6HZ6 - chains A and M of the 14 polymer chains in the assembly; structure by electron microscopy, 4.30 A resolution (low resolution: residue-level contacts below are approximate; hydrogen-bond / salt-bridge calls are withheld).

== Chain A ==
Molecule: 5-methylcytosine-specific restriction enzyme B
From: Escherichia coli (strain K12)
Notes: EC 3.1.21.-
UniProt: P15005 (MCRB_ECOLI), isoform P15005-2; residues 162-459 here correspond to UniProt positions 1-298 (UniProt number = residue number - 161)
Amino-acid sequence (307 residues; each row starts with the number of its first residue):
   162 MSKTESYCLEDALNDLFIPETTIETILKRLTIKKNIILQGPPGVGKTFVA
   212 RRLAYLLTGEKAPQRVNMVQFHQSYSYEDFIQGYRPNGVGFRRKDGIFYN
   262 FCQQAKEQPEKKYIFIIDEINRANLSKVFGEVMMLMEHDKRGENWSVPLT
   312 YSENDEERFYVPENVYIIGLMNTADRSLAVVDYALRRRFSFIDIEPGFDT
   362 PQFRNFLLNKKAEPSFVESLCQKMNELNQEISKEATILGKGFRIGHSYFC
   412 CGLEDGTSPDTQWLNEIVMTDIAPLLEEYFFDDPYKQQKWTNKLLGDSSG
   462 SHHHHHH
Not modelled in the structure: 162-167, 458-468
Sequence notes: expression tag (460-468)
Bound ions: Mg2+: Thr208 (together with GMP-PNP)
Small-molecule neighbours:
  - GDP (guanosine-5'-diphosphate): Glu298, Asp300, Lys301, Arg348
  - GMP-PNP (GNP; phosphoaminophosphonic acid-guanylate ester): Asp176, Leu177, Phe178, Pro202, Pro203, Gly204, Val205, Gly206, Lys207, Thr208, Phe209, Asp279, Glu280, Asn333, Phe367, His407, Ser408, Cys411, Cys412
Reported in the primary citation:
  - mutagenesis - R348A: decreased catalytic activity
  - mutagenesis - R283A: abolished catalytic activity on GTP (citing earlier work)

== Chain M ==
Molecule: Protein McrC
From: Escherichia coli (strain K12)
UniProt: P15006 (MCRC_ECOLI); residue numbers follow UniProt; this construct covers 1-348
Amino-acid sequence (348 residues; numbered 1 to 348; the number before each row is that of its first residue):
     1 MEQPVIPVRNIYYMLTYAWGYLQEIKQANLEAIPGNNLLDILGYVLNKGV
    51 LQLSRRGLELDYNPNTEIIPGIKGRIEFAKTIRGFHLNHGKTVSTFDMLN
   101 EDTLANRIIKSTLAILIKHEKLNSTIRDEARSLYRKLPGISTLHLTPQHF
   151 SYLNGGKNTRYYKFVISVCKFIVNNSIPGQNKGHYRFYDFERNEKEMSLL
   201 YQKFLYEFCRRELTSANTTRSYLKWDASSISDQSLNLLPRMETDITIRSS
   251 EKILIVDAKYYKSIFSRRMGTEKFHSQNLYQLMNYLWSLKPENGENIGGL
   301 LIYPHVDTAVKHRYKINGFDIGLCTVNLGQEWPCIHQELLDIFDEYLK
Not modelled in the structure: 1-2, 22-27, 268-271
Reported in the primary citation:
  - catalytic residues: Asp244, Asp257, Lys259 (proposed by the authors, not directly observed)

== How chain A and chain M interact ==
Residue-residue contacts (22):
  Ser235(A) - Arg83(M)
  Ser237(A) - Arg83(M)
  Glu239(A) - Arg83(M)
  Asp240(A) - Arg83(M)
  Pro247(A) - Ile82(M)
  Phe252(A) - Phe85(M)
  Tyr312(A) - Arg83(M)
  Arg337(A) - Tyr152(M)
  Glu387(A) - Asn236(M)
  Glu387(A) - Arg240(M)
  Thr397(A) - Gln148(M)
  Thr397(A) - Ser151(M)
  Ile398(A) - Ser151(M)
  Phe442(A) - Asn154(M)
  Phe442(A) - Gly155(M)
  Tyr446(A) - Arg220(M)
  Tyr446(A) - Ser221(M)
  Tyr446(A) - Tyr222(M)
  Tyr446(A) - Glu242(M)
  Lys450(A) - Tyr222(M)
  Lys450(A) - Glu242(M)
  Lys454(A) - Arg240(M)
Interface residues without a listed pair, chain A (19 interface residues in all): Tyr245, Ala340, Ala396, Asp444

== In short ==
The interface between chain A and chain M involves 19 residues on one side and 14 on the other. Ligands of
chain A: GMP-PNP and GDP. The paper reports catalytic residues Asp244(M), Asp257(M) and Lys259(M); R348A of
chain A reduces catalytic activity.
Here chain A is 5-methylcytosine-specific restriction enzyme B and chain M is Protein McrC, both from
Escherichia coli (strain K12). Entry 6HZ6 (Structure of McrBC without DNA binding domains (Class 2)) was
determined by electron microscopy together with 6HZ4, 6HZ5, 6HZ7, 6HZ8 and 6HZ9 from the same study.
